Entry 2ZKE (X-ray diffraction, 2.60 A resolution); this record covers chains A and D of the 3 polymer chains in the assembly.

[Chain A]
Name: E3 ubiquitin-protein ligase UHRF1
Organism: Mus musculus
Notes: EC 6.3.2.-
UniProtKB: Q8VDF2 (UHRF1_MOUSE); residues 404-613 here = UniProt positions 404-613
Sequence (210 residues; each row starts with the number of its first residue):
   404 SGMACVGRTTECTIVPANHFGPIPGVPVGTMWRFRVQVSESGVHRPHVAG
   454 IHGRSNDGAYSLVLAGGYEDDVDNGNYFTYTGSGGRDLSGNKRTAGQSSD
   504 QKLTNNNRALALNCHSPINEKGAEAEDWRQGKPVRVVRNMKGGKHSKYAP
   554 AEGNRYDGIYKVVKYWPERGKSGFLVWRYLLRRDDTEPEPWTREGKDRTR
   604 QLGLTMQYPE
Construct notes: engineered mutation Ser404 (Lys in Q8VDF2)

[Chain D]
Molecule: 12-nt DNA strand
Sequence (12 nucleotides; numbered 1 to 12; the number before each row is that of its first residue):
     1 GCAATCCGGTAG
Modified / non-standard residues: 5CM (5-methyl-2'-deoxy-cytidine-5'-monophosphate) at position 7

[How chain A and chain D interact]
Residue-residue contacts (37; chain A residue first):
  Ser404(A) with DT10(D), hydrogen bond to the phosphate; DA11(D), hydrogen bond to the phosphate
  Gly405(A) with DT10(D), phosphate contact
  Met406(A) with DG9(D), phosphate contact; DT10(D), hydrogen bond to the phosphate
  Ala407(A) with DG8(D), hydrogen bond to the base; DG9(D), hydrogen bond to the phosphate; DT10(D), sugar contact
  Phe437(A) with DG9(D), phosphate contact
  Arg438(A) with 5CM_7(D), sugar contact; DG8(D), salt bridge to the phosphate; DG9(D), hydrogen bond to the phosphate
  Val451(A) with DC6(D), base contact; 5CM_7(D), sugar contact; DG8(D), phosphate contact
  Ala452(A) with DC6(D), phosphate contact; 5CM_7(D), phosphate contact
  Gly453(A) with 5CM_7(D), hydrogen bond to the phosphate
  Val466(A) with 5CM_7(D), base contact
  Leu467(A) with 5CM_7(D), base contact
  Ala468(A) with 5CM_7(D), hydrogen bond to the base; DG8(D), phosphate contact
  Gly469(A) with 5CM_7(D), hydrogen bond to the base
  Gly470(A) with 5CM_7(D), hydrogen bond to the base
  Tyr471(A) with 5CM_7(D), hydrogen bond to the phosphate
  Asp474(A) with 5CM_7(D), hydrogen bond to the base
  Tyr483(A) with 5CM_7(D), hydrogen bond to the base
  Thr484(A) with 5CM_7(D), hydrogen bond to the base
  Ser486(A) with DC6(D), hydrogen bond to the phosphate; 5CM_7(D), phosphate contact
  Gly487(A) with DC6(D), hydrogen bond to the phosphate
  Arg489(A) with 5CM_7(D), salt bridge to the phosphate
  Lys495(A) with DC6(D), base contact
  Arg496(A) with DC6(D), base contact; DG8(D), base contact
  Thr497(A) with 5CM_7(D), sugar contact
  Lys544(A) with DG8(D), salt bridge to the phosphate
Interface residues without a listed pair, chain A (29 interface residues in all): His450, Gly485, Leu491, Asn508
Interface residues without a listed pair, chain D (7 interface residues in all): DT5

[In short]
The interface between chain A and chain D involves 29 residues on one side and 7 on the other; the contacts
include 16 hydrogen bonds and 3 salt bridges. Among the polar pairs are Ala407(A)-DG8(D), Ala468(A)-5CM_7(D)
and Gly469(A)-5CM_7(D).
Chain A is E3 ubiquitin-protein ligase UHRF1 (Mus musculus) and chain D is a 12-nt DNA strand; the structure,
Crystal structure of the SRA domain of mouse Np95 in complex with hemi-methylated CpG DNA, was determined by
X-ray diffraction, deposited together with 2ZKD, 2ZKF and 2ZKG.
